Entry 5DY0 (X-ray diffraction, 3.00 A resolution); this record covers chains A and B of the 4 polymer chains in the assembly.

Chain A (and B):
Protein: TetR family transcriptional regulator
From: Corynebacterium glutamicum
Notes: chain B of this document is another copy of the same molecule, construct and numbering; everything in this record applies to it too
UniProtKB: A0A072Z681 (A0A072Z681_CORGT); residue numbers follow UniProt; this construct covers 1-222
Amino-acid sequence (230 residues; numbered 1 to 230; the number before each row is that of its first residue):
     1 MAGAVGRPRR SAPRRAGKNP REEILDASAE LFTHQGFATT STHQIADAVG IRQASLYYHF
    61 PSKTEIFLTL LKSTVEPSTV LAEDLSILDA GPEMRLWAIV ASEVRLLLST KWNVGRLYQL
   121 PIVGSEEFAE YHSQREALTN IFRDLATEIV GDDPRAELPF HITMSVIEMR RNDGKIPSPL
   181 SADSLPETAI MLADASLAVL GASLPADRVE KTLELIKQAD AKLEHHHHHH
Disordered / not traced: 1-2, 223-230 (chain B: 1-3, 222-230)
Differences from the reference sequence: conflict Ile141 (Val in A0A072Z681); expression tag (223-230)
From the paper describing this entry:
  - binding site for the 26-nt DNA strand: Val5, Gly6, Arg9, Arg10, Arg52, Ser55, Tyr58, His59
  - binding site for the 26-nt DNA strand: Arg7, Thr42, Gln53, Ala54, Tyr57, Lys63
  - contacts within the chain: Arg9-Glu23, Arg15-Glu30 (salt bridge), Arg15-Asp26 (salt bridge)
  - conformationally variable residues (domain motion, helix shift, order/disorder transition): Met1 to Lys18, Phe60 to Lys63, Pro77, Thr79
  - specificity-determining residues: Gln53, Ala54, Ser55

How chain A and chain B interact:
Residue-residue contacts (21):
  His34(A) - Pro121(B)
  Gln35(A) - Pro121(B)
  Ala38(A) - Thr39(B)
  Pro121(A) - Gln35(B)
  Pro154(A) - Met191(B)
  Arg155(A) - Met191(B)
  Glu157(A) - Met169(B)
  Leu158(A) - Met191(B)  hydrophobic
  Leu158(A) - Ala195(B)  hydrophobic
  His161(A) - Ser165(B)
  His161(A) - Glu168(B)
  Ser165(A) - His161(B)
  Glu168(A) - His161(B)
  Glu187(A) - Pro154(B)
  Met191(A) - Pro154(B)
  Met191(A) - Arg155(B)
  Met191(A) - Leu158(B)  hydrophobic
  Leu192(A) - Leu158(B)  hydrophobic
  Ala198(A) - Ala198(B)
  Val199(A) - Ala195(B)  hydrophobic
  Val199(A) - Val199(B)  hydrophobic
Interface residues without a listed pair, chain A (21 interface residues in all): Gly36, Thr39, Ile162, Met169, Ala195
Interface residues without a listed pair, chain B (19 interface residues in all): Gly36, Ala38, Glu157, Ile162, Leu192

Summary:
21 residues of chain A and 19 residues of chain B are in contact. From the paper: a binding site for the 26-nt
DNA strand at Val5(A), Gly6(A) and Arg9(A) among others; specificity determinants Gln53(A), Ala54(A) and
Ser55(A).
Chain A and chain B are both TetR family transcriptional regulator (Corynebacterium glutamicum); the
structure, Crystal of AmtR from Corynebacterium glutamicum in complex with DNA, was determined by X-ray
diffraction together with 5DXZ and 5DY1 from the same study.
